5ZFH - chain A; structure by X-ray diffraction, 1.93 A resolution.

# Chain A
Name: Kallikrein-7
Organism: Mus musculus
Notes: EC 3.4.21.117
UniProtKB: Q91VE3 (KLK7_MOUSE); the construct lacks a stretch of the UniProt sequence and is renumbered around it, so the offset changes along the chain: 16-36 = UniProt 26-46; 38-61 = UniProt 47-70; 63-76 = UniProt 71-84; 79-125 = UniProt 85-131; 4 more segments
Chain sequence (224 residues; row label = number of the first residue in the row; note: 10 numbers in that range are skipped by the numbering (no residue carries them; nothing is unmodelled there); a row labelled like 186A-186B holds insertion residues (186A, then the next letters in order)):
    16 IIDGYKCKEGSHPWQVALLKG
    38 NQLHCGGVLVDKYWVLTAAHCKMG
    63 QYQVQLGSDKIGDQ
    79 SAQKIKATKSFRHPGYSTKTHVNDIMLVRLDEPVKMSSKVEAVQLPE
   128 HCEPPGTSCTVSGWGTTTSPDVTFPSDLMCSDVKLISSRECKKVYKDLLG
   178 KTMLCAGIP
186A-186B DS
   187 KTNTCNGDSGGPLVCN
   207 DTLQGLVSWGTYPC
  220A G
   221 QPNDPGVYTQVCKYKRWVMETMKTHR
Curated features (UniProtKB/Swiss-Prot):
  - active site (Charge relay system): His-57, Asp-102, Ser-195
  - site: His-99 (Major binding site for inhibitory zinc or copper)
Disulfides: Cys-22/Cys-157, Cys-42/Cys-58, Cys-129/Cys-232, Cys-136/Cys-201, Cys-168/Cys-182, Cys-191/Cys-220

# In short
UniProt lists 3 active-site residues.
Chain A is Kallikrein-7 (Mus musculus); the structure, Mouse Kallikrein 7, was determined by X-ray diffraction
together with 5ZFI from the same study.
